9BYD - chains A and C of the 4 polymer chains in the assembly; structure by electron microscopy, 4.20 A resolution (low resolution: residue-level contacts below are approximate; hydrogen-bond / salt-bridge calls are withheld).

Chain A:
Protein: Ribonucleoside-diphosphate reductase subunit alpha
Source organism: Bacillus subtilis
Notes: EC 1.17.4.1
UniProt: P50620 (RIR1_BACSU); residues 1-700 here = UniProt positions 1-700
Sequence (700 residues; each row starts with the number of its first residue):
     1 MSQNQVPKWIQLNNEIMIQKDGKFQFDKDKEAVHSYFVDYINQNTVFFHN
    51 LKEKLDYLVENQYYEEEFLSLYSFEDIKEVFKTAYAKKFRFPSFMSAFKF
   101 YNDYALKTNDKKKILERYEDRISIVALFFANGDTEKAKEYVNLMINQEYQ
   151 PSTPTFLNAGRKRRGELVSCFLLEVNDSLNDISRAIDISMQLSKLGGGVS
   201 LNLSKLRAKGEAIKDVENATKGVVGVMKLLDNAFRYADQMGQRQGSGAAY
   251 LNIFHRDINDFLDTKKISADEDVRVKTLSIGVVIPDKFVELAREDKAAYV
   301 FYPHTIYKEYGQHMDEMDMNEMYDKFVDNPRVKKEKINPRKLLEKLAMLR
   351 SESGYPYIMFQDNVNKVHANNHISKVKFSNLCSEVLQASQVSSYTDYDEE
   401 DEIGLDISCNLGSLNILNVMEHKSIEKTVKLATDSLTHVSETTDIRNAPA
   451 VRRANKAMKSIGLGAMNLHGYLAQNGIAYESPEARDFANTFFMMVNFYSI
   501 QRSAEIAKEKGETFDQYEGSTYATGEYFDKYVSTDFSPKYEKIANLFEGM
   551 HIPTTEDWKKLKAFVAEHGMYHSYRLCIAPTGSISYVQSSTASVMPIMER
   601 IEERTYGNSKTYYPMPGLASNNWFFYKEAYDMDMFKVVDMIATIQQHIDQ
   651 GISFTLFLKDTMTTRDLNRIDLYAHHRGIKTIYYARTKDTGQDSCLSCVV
Disordered / not traced: 1-5, 689-700
Swiss-Prot annotation at these positions:
  - active site: Asn380 (Proton acceptor), Cys382 (Cysteine radical intermediate), Glu384 (Proton acceptor)
  - binding site (substrate): Thr153, Ser169, Cys170, Gly198, Asn380 to Glu384, Pro580 to Ile584
  - site: Cys170 (Important for hydrogen atom transfer), Asp177 (Allosteric effector binding), Arg207 (Allosteric effector binding), Cys409 (Important for hydrogen atom transfer), Tyr683 (Important for electron transfer), Tyr684 (Important for electron transfer), Cys695 (Interacts with thioredoxin/glutaredoxin), Cys698 (Interacts with thioredoxin/glutaredoxin)
  - mutagenesis: His255 (H255Y: In ts-A 73; temperature-sensitive lethal mutation)
From the paper describing this entry:
  - catalytic residues: Cys382, Tyr684 (citing earlier work)

Chain C:
Protein: Ribonucleoside-diphosphate reductase subunit beta
Source organism: Bacillus subtilis
Notes: EC 1.17.4.1
UniProt: P50621 (RIR2_BACSU); residue numbers follow UniProt; this construct covers 1-329
Sequence (350 residues; numbered -20 to 329; the number before each row is that of its first residue; numbers below 1 keep their minus sign (Met-20 is residue -20)):
   -20 MGSSHHHHHHSSGLVPRGSHMMTKIYDAANWSKHEDDFTQMFYNQNVKQF
    30 WLPEEIALNGDLLTWKYLGKNEQDTYMKVLAGLTLLDTEQGNTGMPIVAE
    80 HVDGHQRKAVLNFMAMMENAVHAKSYSNIFMTLAPTETINEVFEWVKQNK
   130 YLQKKAQMIVGLYKAIQKDDEISLFKAMVASVYLESFLFYSGFYYPLYFY
   180 GQGKLMQSGEIINLILRDEAIHGVYVGLLAQEIYNKQTEEKKAELREFAI
   230 DLLNQLYENELEYTEDLYDQVGLSHDVKKFIRYNANKALMNLGFDPYFEE
   280 EDINPIVLNGLNTKTKSHDFFSMKGNGYKKATVEPLKDDDFYFEDEKEQI
Disordered / not traced: -20 to 15, 291-308, 323-329
Construct notes: initiating methionine (-20); expression tag (-19 to 0)
Swiss-Prot annotation at these positions:
  - active site: Tyr105
  - binding site (Fe cation): Asp66, Glu97, His101, Glu164, Glu198, His201

Chain A / chain C interface:
Contacting residue pairs (33):
  Ile267(A) - Lys309(C)
  Ala292(A) - Phe320(C)
  Arg293(A) - Asp317(C)
  Arg293(A) - Phe320(C)
  Arg293(A) - Tyr321(C)
  Arg340(A) - Leu315(C)
  Arg340(A) - Lys316(C)
  Arg340(A) - Asp317(C)
  Arg340(A) - Phe320(C)
  Leu343(A) - Phe320(C)
  Glu344(A) - Pro314(C)
  Glu344(A) - Leu315(C)
  Ser351(A) - Ala310(C)
  Glu352(A) - Lys309(C)
  Asn608(A) - Thr43(C)
  Phe635(A) - Phe322(C)
  Thr663(A) - Thr311(C)
  Thr663(A) - Glu313(C)
  Thr664(A) - Thr311(C)
  Thr664(A) - Val312(C)
  Thr664(A) - Glu313(C)
  Arg665(A) - Glu313(C)
  Arg665(A) - Pro314(C)
  Arg665(A) - Lys316(C)
  Arg665(A) - Asp319(C)
  Asn668(A) - Leu315(C)
  Arg669(A) - Asp319(C)
  Arg669(A) - Phe322(C)
  Leu672(A) - Asp319(C)
  Leu672(A) - Phe320(C)
  Leu672(A) - Phe322(C)
  Tyr673(A) - Phe322(C)
  His676(A) - Phe322(C)
Interface residues without a listed pair, chain A (20 interface residues in all): Val289, Asp295
Interface residues without a listed pair, chain C (15 interface residues in all): Gly182

Summary:
The interface between chain A and chain C involves 20 residues on one side and 15 on the other. From UniProt:
3 active-site residues, 14 substrate-binding residues and one mutagenesis site on chain A; active-site residue
Tyr105(C) on chain C. From the paper: catalytic residues Cys382(A) and Tyr684(A).
Chain A is Ribonucleoside-diphosphate reductase subunit alpha and chain C is Ribonucleoside-diphosphate
reductase subunit beta, both from Bacillus subtilis; the structure, Class 16 model for product condition of
Bacillus subtilis ribonucleotide reductase complex, was determined by electron microscopy together with 9BW3,
9BWX, 9BX2, 9BX3, 9BX6, 9BX8 and 39 further entries from the same study.
